PDB entry 4NJN | X-ray diffraction, 2.40 A resolution | chain A

[Chain A]
Molecule: Rhomboid protease GlpG
Organism: Escherichia coli
Notes: EC 3.4.21.105
Reference sequence: P09391 (GLPG_ECOLI); numbering as in UniProt (aligned over 87-276)
Chain sequence (211 residues; each row starts with the number of its first residue):
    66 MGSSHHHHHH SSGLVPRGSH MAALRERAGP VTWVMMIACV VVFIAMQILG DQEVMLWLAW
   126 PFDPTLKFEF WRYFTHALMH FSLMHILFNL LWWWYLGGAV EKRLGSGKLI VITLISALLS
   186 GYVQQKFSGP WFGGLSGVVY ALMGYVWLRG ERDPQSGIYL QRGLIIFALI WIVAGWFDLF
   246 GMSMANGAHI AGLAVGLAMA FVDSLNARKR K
Not modelled in the structure: 66-90, 273-276
Construct notes: expression tag (66-86)
Swiss-Prot annotation at these positions:
  - active site: S201 (Nucleophile), H254
  - mutagenesis: N154 (N154A: Reduced catalytic activity), G199 (G199C: Loss of catalytic activity), S201 (S201A/C: Loss of catalytic activity), H254 (H254A/C: Loss of catalytic activity)
Reported in the primary citation:
  - conformationally variable residues (side-chain flip): S201
  - catalytic residues: H254 (proposed by the authors, not directly observed)
  - mutagenesis - F153A/W236A (3 fold faster): increased catalytic activity
  - catalytic residues: S201
  - mutagenesis - S201A/H254A: abolished catalytic activity on FITC-TatA

[Overview]
From UniProt: active-site residues S201 and H254 and 4 mutagenesis sites. From the paper: catalytic residues
H254 and S201; F153A/W236A increase catalytic activity.
Chain A is Rhomboid protease GlpG (Escherichia coli); the structure, Crystal Structure of E.coli GlpG at pH
4.5, was determined by X-ray diffraction (same publication as 4NJP).
